7NTK - chains A and C; structure by X-ray diffraction, 1.90 A resolution.

# Chain A
Name: MAGUK p55 subfamily member 5
Source organism: Homo sapiens
UniProtKB: Q8N3R9 (MPP5_HUMAN); numbering as in UniProt (aligned over 255-336)
Chain sequence (87 residues; row label = number of the first residue in the row):
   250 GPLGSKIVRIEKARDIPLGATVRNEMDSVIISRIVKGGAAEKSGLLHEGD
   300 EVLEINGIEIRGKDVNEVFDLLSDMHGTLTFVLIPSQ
Disordered / not traced: 336
Construct notes: expression tag (250-254)
What the authors report for this chain:
  - conformationally variable residues (side-chain flip): F318

# Chain C
Name: Envelope small membrane protein
UniProtKB: P0DTC4 (VEMP_SARS2); residues 204-211 here correspond to UniProt positions 68-75 (UniProt number = residue number - 136)
Chain sequence (8 residues; row label = number of the first residue in the row):
   204 SRVPDLLV
Disordered / not traced: 204

# Interface between chain A and chain C
Contacting residue pairs (19; chain A residue first):
  P266(A) - V211(C)
  L267(A) - V211(C)  hydrogen bond (backbone-backbone)
  G268(A) - V211(C)  hydrogen bond (backbone-backbone)
  A269(A) - L209(C)
  A269(A) - L210(C)
  A269(A) - V211(C)  hydrogen bond (backbone-backbone)
  T270(A) - L209(C)
  T270(A) - L210(C)
  V271(A) - P207(C)
  V271(A) - D208(C)
  V271(A) - L209(C)  hydrogen bond (backbone-backbone)
  R272(A) - V206(C)
  R272(A) - P207(C)
  R272(A) - D208(C)  salt bridge
  N273(A) - V206(C)
  V314(A) - L209(C)
  N315(A) - L209(C)
  F318(A) - L210(C)
  L321(A) - V211(C)  hydrophobic
Other interface residues (no listed pair), chain A (15 interface residues in all): K261, S281, V284
Interface features reported in the paper:
  - interface residues, chain A: R272(A)
  - interface residues, chain C: L209(C), L210(C), V211(C)

# Overview
The interface between chain A and chain C involves 15 residues on one side and 6 on the other, with 4 hydrogen
bonds and 1 salt bridge. Polar contacts include R272(A)-D208(C), G268(A)-V211(C) and L267(A)-V211(C). The
paper reports interface residues R272(A) and L209(C) among others; conformational variability at F318(A).
Here chain A is MAGUK p55 subfamily member 5 (Homo sapiens) and chain C is Envelope small membrane protein.
Entry 7NTK (PALS1 PDZ1 domain with SARS-CoV-2_E PBM complex) was determined by X-ray diffraction, deposited
together with 7NTJ.
